3LIN - chains A and B; structure by X-ray diffraction, 1.96 A resolution.

== Chain A (and B) ==
Protein: Protease
Source organism: Human T-lymphotropic virus 1
Notes: chain B of this document is another copy of the same molecule, construct and numbering; everything in this record applies to it too
Reference sequence: Q82134 (Q82134_9DELA); numbering as in UniProt (aligned over 1-116)
Amino-acid sequence (116 residues; numbered 1 to 116; the number before each row is that of its first residue):
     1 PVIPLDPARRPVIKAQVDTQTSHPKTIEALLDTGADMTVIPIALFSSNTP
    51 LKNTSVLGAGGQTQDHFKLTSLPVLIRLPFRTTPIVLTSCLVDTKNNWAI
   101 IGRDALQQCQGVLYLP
Construct notes: engineered mutation I40 (Leu in Q82134)
Residues lining bound ligands: kni-10562 (E13; N-[(2S,3S)-4-{(4R)-4-[(2,2-dimethylpropyl)carbamoyl]-5,5-dimethyl-1,3-thiazolidin-3-yl}-3-hydroxy-4-oxo-1-phenylbutan-2-yl]-N~2~-{(2S)-2-[(methoxycarbonyl)amino]-2-phenylacetyl}-3-methyl-L-valinamide): R10, L30, D32, G34, A35, D36, M37, V39, V56, L57, G58, A59, F67, L91, W98, I100
What the authors report for this chain:
  - binding site for kni-10562: R10, D32, L57, A59, W98
  - catalytic residues: D32 (citing earlier work)
  - conformationally variable residues (loop rearrangement, side-chain flip): H66, N96, N97

== Interface between chain A and chain B ==
Pairs across the interface (92; chain A residue first):
  P1(A) - L113(B)
  P1(A) - Y114(B)
  P1(A) - L115(B)  hydrogen bond (backbone-backbone)
  V2(A) - V112(B)  hydrophobic
  V2(A) - L113(B)
  V2(A) - Y114(B)  hydrophobic
  I3(A) - V112(B)
  I3(A) - L113(B)  hydrogen bond (backbone-backbone)
  I3(A) - L115(B)  hydrophobic
  L5(A) - T33(B)
  L5(A) - R103(B)
  L5(A) - L106(B)  hydrophobic
  L5(A) - Q107(B)
  L5(A) - G111(B)
  D6(A) - R103(B)  hydrogen bond (backbone-side chain)
  D6(A) - Q107(B)
  P7(A) - D36(B)
  P7(A) - R103(B)  hydrogen bond (backbone-side chain)
  P7(A) - D104(B)
  P7(A) - Q107(B)
  R9(A) - R103(B)
  R10(A) - D36(B)  salt bridge
  R10(A) - R103(B)
  P11(A) - T33(B)
  P11(A) - R103(B)
  L31(A) - T33(B)  hydrogen bond (backbone-side chain)
  L31(A) - L113(B)  hydrophobic
  D32(A) - D32(B)
  D32(A) - T33(B)
  D32(A) - G34(B)
  T33(A) - L5(B)
  T33(A) - P11(B)
  T33(A) - L31(B)  hydrogen bond (side chain-backbone)
  T33(A) - D32(B)
  T33(A) - T33(B)  hydrogen bond (side chain-backbone)
  T33(A) - L113(B)
  G34(A) - D32(B)
  D36(A) - P7(B)
  D36(A) - R10(B)  salt bridge
  L57(A) - W98(B)  hydrophobic
  G58(A) - A59(B)
  G58(A) - W98(B)
  A59(A) - H66(B)
  A59(A) - F67(B)
  A59(A) - W98(B)  hydrophobic
  G60(A) - G61(B)
  G60(A) - T63(B)
  G60(A) - H66(B)
  G61(A) - G60(B)
  F67(A) - A59(B)
  F80(A) - L115(B)  hydrophobic
  F80(A) - P116(B)
  W98(A) - L57(B)  hydrophobic
  W98(A) - G58(B)
  W98(A) - A59(B)
  R103(A) - D6(B)  hydrogen bond (side chain-backbone)
  R103(A) - P7(B)  hydrogen bond (side chain-backbone)
  R103(A) - R9(B)  hydrogen bond (side chain-backbone)
  R103(A) - R10(B)
  R103(A) - P11(B)
  D104(A) - P7(B)
  L106(A) - L5(B)  hydrophobic
  Q107(A) - L5(B)
  Q107(A) - D6(B)
  Q107(A) - P7(B)
  C109(A) - P116(B)
  Q110(A) - P116(B)
  G111(A) - L5(B)
  G111(A) - Y114(B)
  G111(A) - L115(B)
  V112(A) - V2(B)  hydrophobic
  V112(A) - I3(B)
  V112(A) - L113(B)
  V112(A) - Y114(B)  hydrogen bond (backbone-backbone)
  L113(A) - P1(B)
  L113(A) - V2(B)
  L113(A) - I3(B)  hydrogen bond (backbone-backbone)
  L113(A) - L31(B)  hydrophobic
  L113(A) - T33(B)
  L113(A) - V112(B)
  Y114(A) - P1(B)
  Y114(A) - V2(B)  hydrophobic
  Y114(A) - G111(B)
  Y114(A) - V112(B)  hydrogen bond (backbone-backbone)
  L115(A) - P1(B)  hydrogen bond (backbone-backbone)
  L115(A) - I3(B)  hydrophobic
  L115(A) - F80(B)  hydrophobic
  L115(A) - L106(B)  hydrophobic
  L115(A) - G111(B)
  P116(A) - F80(B)
  P116(A) - C109(B)
  P116(A) - Q110(B)
Interface residues without a listed pair, chain A (39 interface residues in all): P4, I13, L30, T63, H66
Interface residues without a listed pair, chain B (40 interface residues in all): P4, I13, L30, R81

== In short ==
The interface between chain A and chain B involves 39 residues on one side and 40 on the other, with 14
hydrogen bonds and 2 salt bridges. Polar pairs include R10(A)-D36(B), D6(A)-R103(B) and P7(A)-R103(B). From
the paper: the catalytic residue D32(A); a binding site for kni-10562 at R10(A), D32(A) and L57(A) among
others.
Chain A and chain B are both Protease (Human T-lymphotropic virus 1); the structure, crystal structure of HTLV
protease complexed with the inhibitor, KNI-10562, was determined by X-ray diffraction together with 3LIQ,
3LIT, 3LIV, 3LIX and 3LIY from the same study.
